Entry 8XX3 (electron microscopy, 3.38 A resolution); this record covers chains A and B of the 7 polymer chains in the assembly.

Chain A:
Name: Guanine nucleotide-binding protein G(o) subunit alpha
From: Homo sapiens
UniProtKB: P09471 (GNAO_HUMAN); numbering as in UniProt; present here: 6-56, 182-231, 242-354
Chain sequence (240 residues; each row starts with the number of its first residue; note: 126 numbers in that range are skipped by the numbering (no residue carries them; nothing is unmodelled there); numbers below 1 keep their minus sign (Met-11 is residue -11)):
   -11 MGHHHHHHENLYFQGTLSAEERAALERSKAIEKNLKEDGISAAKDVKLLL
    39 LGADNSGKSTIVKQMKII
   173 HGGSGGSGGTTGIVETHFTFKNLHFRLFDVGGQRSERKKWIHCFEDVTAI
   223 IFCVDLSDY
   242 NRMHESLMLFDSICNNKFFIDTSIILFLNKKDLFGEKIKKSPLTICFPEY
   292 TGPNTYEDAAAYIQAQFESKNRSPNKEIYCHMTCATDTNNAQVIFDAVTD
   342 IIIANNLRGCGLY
Unresolved in the structure: -11 to 3, 173-182
Construct notes: initiating methionine (-11); expression tag (-10 to 5); engineered mutation Asp42 (Gly in P09471), Asn43 (Glu in P09471), Asp227 (Ala in P09471), Asp230 (Gly in P09471), Ala332 (Ile in P09471), Ile335 (Val in P09471); linker (174-181)
Curated features (UniProtKB/Swiss-Prot):
  - region: Lys35 to Ala41, Ser44 to Thr48 (G1 motif), Phe197 to Arg206 (G3 motif), Ile266 to Asp273 (G4 motif), Thr324 to Thr329 (G5 motif)
  - binding site (GTP): Lys46, Ser47, Thr48, Asn270, Asp273, Cys325
  - binding site (Mg(2+)): Ser47, Thr182
  - natural variant: Gly40 (G40R: In DEE17 and NEDIM; G40W: Found in a patient with intractable early-onset epilepsy), Ser47 (S47G: In NEDIM), Gln52 (Q52P: Found in a patient with intractable early-onset epilepsy; Q52R: In DEE17), Ile56 (I56T: In NEDIM), Thr191 to Phe197 (deletion: In DEE17), Gly203 (G203R: In DEE17), Arg209 (R209C: In DEE17 and NEDIM; R209G: In NEDIM; R209H: In NEDIM; R209L: In NEDIM), Glu246 (E246G: In NEDIM; E246K: In NEDIM), Ile279 (I279N: In DEE17)
  - modified residue: Gln205 (5-glutamyl histamine), Cys351 (ADP-ribosylcysteine)
  - lipidation: Cys351 (S-palmitoyl cysteine)
  - mutagenesis: Cys351 (C351A: Strong loss of binding to ADGRG3)

Chain B:
Name: Guanine nucleotide-binding protein G(I)/G(S)/G(T) subunit beta-1
From: Homo sapiens
UniProtKB: P62873 (GBB1_HUMAN); numbering as in UniProt (aligned over 3-340)
Chain sequence (350 residues; row label = number of the first residue in the row; numbers below 1 keep their minus sign (Met-9 is residue -9)):
    -9 MHHHHHHGSSGSELDQLRQEAEQLKNQIRDARKACADATLSQITNNIDPV
    41 GRIQMRTRRTLRGHLAKIYAMHWGTDSRLLVSASQDGKLIIWDSYTTNKV
    91 HAIPLRSSWVMTCAYAPSGNYVACGGLDNICSIYNLKTREGNVRVSRELA
   141 GHTGYLSCCRFLDDNQIVTSSGDTTCALWDIETGQQTTTFTGHTGDVMSL
   191 SLAPDTRLFVSGACDASAKLWDVREGMCRQTFTGHESDINAICFFPNGNA
   241 FATGSDDATCRLFDLRADQELMTYSHDNIICGITSVSFSKSGRLLLAGYD
   291 DFNCNVWDALKADRAGVLAGHDNRVSCLGVTDDGMAVATGSWDSFLKIWN
Unresolved in the structure: -9 to 4
Construct notes: initiating methionine (-9); expression tag (-8 to 2)
Curated features (UniProtKB/Swiss-Prot):
  - modified residue: His266 (Phosphohistidine)
  - natural variant: Leu30 (L30F: In MRD42; uncertain significance), Arg52 (R52G: In MRD42), Gly64 (G64V: In MRD42), Asp76 (D76E: In MRD42; D76G: In MRD42), Gly77 (G77S: In MRD42), Lys78 (K78R: In MRD42), Ile80 (I80N: In MRD42; I80T: In MRD42), His91 (H91R: In MRD42; uncertain significance), Ala92 (A92T: In MRD42), Pro94 (P94S: In MRD42), Leu95 (L95P: In MRD42), Arg96 (R96L: In MRD42), 5 further natural variant entries in UniProt
Disulfide bonds: Cys103-Cys114

How chain A and chain B interact:
Residue-residue contacts (41):
  Leu13(A) - Asn88(B)
  Arg15(A) - Val90(B)  hydrogen bond (side chain-backbone)
  Arg15(A) - His91(B)
  Ser16(A) - Asn88(B)
  Ser16(A) - Lys89(B)  hydrogen bond (side chain-backbone)
  Ile19(A) - Lys89(B)
  Ile19(A) - Val90(B)
  Ile19(A) - Ala92(B)  hydrophobic
  Glu20(A) - Lys89(B)  salt bridge
  Leu23(A) - Gly53(B)
  Leu23(A) - Leu55(B)
  Leu23(A) - Lys78(B)
  Leu23(A) - Ile80(B)  hydrophobic
  Leu23(A) - Lys89(B)
  Asp26(A) - Lys78(B)  salt bridge
  Gly27(A) - Leu55(B)
  Thr183(A) - Asn119(B)  hydrogen bond (backbone-side chain)
  Gly184(A) - Asn119(B)
  Ile185(A) - Trp99(B)
  Phe200(A) - Trp99(B)  hydrophobic
  Gln205(A) - Leu117(B)
  Gln205(A) - Asn119(B)
  Gln205(A) - Thr143(B)
  Gln205(A) - Tyr145(B)
  Glu208(A) - Asp186(B)  hydrogen bond (backbone-side chain)
  Lys211(A) - Met101(B)
  Lys211(A) - Tyr145(B)
  Lys211(A) - Met188(B)
  Lys211(A) - Cys204(B)
  Lys211(A) - Asp228(B)
  Trp212(A) - Leu117(B)  hydrophobic
  Trp212(A) - Tyr145(B)
  His214(A) - Lys57(B)
  His214(A) - Tyr59(B)  hydrogen bond
  Cys215(A) - Tyr59(B)
  Cys215(A) - Gln75(B)  hydrogen bond (backbone-side chain)
  Cys215(A) - Trp99(B)
  Phe216(A) - Trp99(B)  hydrophobic
  Glu217(A) - Lys57(B)  salt bridge
  Glu217(A) - Trp332(B)
  Asp218(A) - Gln75(B)
Other interface residues (no listed pair), chain A (24 interface residues in all): Ala12, Ser207, Phe259
Other interface residues (no listed pair), chain B (26 interface residues in all): Gly144, Gly162, Arg314

Overview:
Chain A and chain B form an interface of 24 and 26 residues respectively, with 6 hydrogen bonds and 3 salt
bridges. Among the polar pairs are Glu20(A)-Lys89(B), Asp26(A)-Lys78(B) and Glu217(A)-Lys57(B).
Chain A is Guanine nucleotide-binding protein G(o) subunit alpha and chain B is Guanine nucleotide-binding
protein G(I)/G(S)/G(T) subunit beta-1, both from Homo sapiens; the structure, Structure of CXCR2 bound to
CXCL3 (CXCR2-CXCL3-Go Full map), was determined by electron microscopy (same publication as 8XVU, 8XWA, 8XWF,
8XWM, 8XWN, 8XWS and 6 further entries).
